PDB entry 7LN5 | electron microscopy, 3.09 A resolution | chains A and F of the 7 polymer chains in the assembly

Chain A (and F):
Molecule: Transitional endoplasmic reticulum ATPase
Source organism: Homo sapiens
Notes: EC 3.6.4.6; chain F of this document is another copy of the same molecule, construct and numbering; everything in this record applies to it too
UniProtKB: P55072 (TERA_HUMAN); numbering as in UniProt (aligned over 1-806)
Chain sequence (806 residues; each row starts with the number of its first residue):
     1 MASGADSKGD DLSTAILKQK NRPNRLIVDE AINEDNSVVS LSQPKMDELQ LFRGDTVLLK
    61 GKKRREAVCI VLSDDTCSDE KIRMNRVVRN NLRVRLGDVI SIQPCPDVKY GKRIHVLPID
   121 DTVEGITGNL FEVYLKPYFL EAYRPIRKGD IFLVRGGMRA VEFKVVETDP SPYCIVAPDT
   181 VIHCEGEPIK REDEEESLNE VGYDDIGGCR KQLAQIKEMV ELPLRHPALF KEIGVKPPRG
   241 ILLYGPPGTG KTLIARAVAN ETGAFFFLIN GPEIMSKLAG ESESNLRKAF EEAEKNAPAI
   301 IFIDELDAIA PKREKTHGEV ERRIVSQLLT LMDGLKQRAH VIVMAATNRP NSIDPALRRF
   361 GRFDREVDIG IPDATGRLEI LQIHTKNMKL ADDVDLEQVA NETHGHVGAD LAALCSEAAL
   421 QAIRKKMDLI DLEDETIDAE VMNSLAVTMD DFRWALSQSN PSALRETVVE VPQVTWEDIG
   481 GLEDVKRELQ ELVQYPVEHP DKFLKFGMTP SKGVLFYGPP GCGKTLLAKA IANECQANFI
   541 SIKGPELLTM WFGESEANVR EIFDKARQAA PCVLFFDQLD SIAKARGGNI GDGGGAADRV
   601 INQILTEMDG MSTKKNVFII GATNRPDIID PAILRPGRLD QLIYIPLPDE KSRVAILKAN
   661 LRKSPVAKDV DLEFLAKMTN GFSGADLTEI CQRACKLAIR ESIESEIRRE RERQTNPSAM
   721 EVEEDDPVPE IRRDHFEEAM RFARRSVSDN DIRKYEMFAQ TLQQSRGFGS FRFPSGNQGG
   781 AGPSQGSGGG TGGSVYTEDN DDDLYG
Disordered / not traced: 1-22, 462-470, 715-726, 776-806 (chain F: 1-20, 463-471, 546-557, 584-595, 715-726, 763-769, 776-806)
Construct notes: engineered mutation E232 (Ala in P55072), Q578 (Glu in P55072)
Ligand contacts:
  - ADP (adenosine-5'-diphosphate), molecule 1: D205, I206, G207, P247, G248, T249, G250, K251, T252, L253, E305, I380, H384, G408, A409, A412
  - ADP, molecule 2: D478, I479, G480, P519, P520, G521, C522, G523, K524, T525, L526, I656, A659, N660, G684, A685, T688
  - ATP (adenosine-5'-triphosphate): D609, R635, R638
Curated features (UniProtKB/Swiss-Prot):
  - region: T797 to G806 (Interaction with UBXN6)
  - motif: D802 to G806 (PIM motif)
  - binding site (ATP): P247 to L253, N348, H384, G521 to L526
  - modified residue: A2 (N-acetylalanine), S3 (Phosphoserine), S7 (Phosphoserine), S13 (Phosphoserine), S37 (Phosphoserine), K315 (N6,N6,N6-trimethyllysine), T436 (Phosphothreonine), S462 (Phosphoserine), K502 (N6-acetyllysine), K505 (N6-acetyllysine), K668 (N6-acetyllysine), S702 (Phosphoserine), K754 (N6-acetyllysine), S770 (Phosphoserine), S775 (Phosphoserine), S787 (Phosphoserine), Y805 (Phosphotyrosine)
  - cross-link (Glycyl lysine isopeptide (Lys-Gly)): K8 (interchain with G-Cter in SUMO2), K18 (interchain with G-Cter in SUMO2)
  - natural variant: R95 (R95G: In IBMPFD1), G97 (G97E: In CMT2Y), I126 (I126F: In IBMPFD1; uncertain significance), R155 (R155C: In IBMPFD1; R155H: In FTDALS6 and IBMPFD1; R155L: In IBMPFD1; R155P: In IBMPFD1; R155S: In IBMPFD1), R159 (R159G: In FTDALS6; R159H: In IBMPFD1), A160 (A160T: In IBMPFD1; uncertain significance), E185 (E185K: In CMT2Y), R191 (R191Q: In FTDALS6 and IBMPFD1), L198 (L198W: In IBMPFD1), E232 (A232E: In IBMPFD1; this construct carries the variant), I254 (I254F: In IBMPFD1; uncertain significance), I369 (I369T: In IBMPFD1; uncertain significance), 2 further natural variant entries in UniProt
  - mutagenesis: F52 to D55 (Abolishes interaction with NPLOC4; when associated with A-110), R53 (R53A: Minor effect on affinity for ATP and ADP), R86 (R86A: Strongly increased affinity for ATP. Strongly reduced affinity for ADP), Y110 (Y110A: Abolishes interaction with NPLOC4; when associated with 52-A--A-55), R113 to H115 (Severely reduced binding to DERL1), F131 (F131R: Severely reduced binding to DERL1), L140 (L140D: Severely reduced binding to DERL1), D179 (D179R: No effect on binding to DERL1), H183 (H183W: Severely reduced binding to DERL1), K251 (K251Q: Impairs ERAD degradation of HMGCR and does not inhibit interaction with RHBDD1; when associated with Q-524), E305 (E305Q: Defect in ubiquitin-dependent protein degradation by the proteasome; when associated with Q-578), K312 (K312A: Does not affect methylation by VCPKMT), 7 further mutagenesis entries in UniProt
What the authors report for this chain:
  - binding site for ATP: R256, D333, R362, D609, R638
  - conformationally variable residues (side-chain flip): M550
  - mutagenesis - W551A/F552A, R599A: abolished catalytic activity
  - mutagenesis - I590A/D592A: unchanged catalytic activity
  - disease-associated variants - A232E: increased catalytic activity (citing earlier work)
  - mutagenesis - E578Q: decreased catalytic activity (citing earlier work)
  - mutagenesis - L464A: decreased catalytic activity

Chain A / chain F interface:
Residue-residue contacts (90; chain A residue first):
  R191(A) - R338(F)
  E192(A) - K336(F)  salt bridge
  E192(A) - R338(F)
  E196(A) - K336(F)
  P272(A) - S326(F)  hydrogen bond (backbone-side chain)
  E273(A) - T330(F)
  M275(A) - E319(F)
  M275(A) - R322(F)
  M275(A) - R323(F)
  M275(A) - S326(F)
  S276(A) - R323(F)  hydrogen bond (backbone-side chain)
  S276(A) - S326(F)
  S276(A) - Q327(F)
  L278(A) - R323(F)
  E321(A) - E319(F)
  E321(A) - R322(F)  salt bridge
  N387(A) - I233(F)
  N387(A) - G234(F)
  M388(A) - I233(F)
  M388(A) - G234(F)
  M388(A) - V235(F)  hydrophobic
  K389(A) - E232(F)  salt bridge
  K389(A) - I233(F)
  E417(A) - R365(F)
  A419(A) - V235(F)  hydrophobic
  L420(A) - R365(F)
  I423(A) - L222(F)  hydrophobic
  I423(A) - F230(F)  hydrophobic
  M427(A) - E218(F)
  I430(A) - L229(F)  hydrophobic
  D431(A) - R22(F)  salt bridge
  D431(A) - R25(F)  salt bridge
  D431(A) - H226(F)
  L432(A) - K217(F)
  L432(A) - E221(F)
  L432(A) - L222(F)  hydrophobic
  L432(A) - R225(F)  hydrogen bond (backbone-side chain)
  L432(A) - H226(F)
  E433(A) - R25(F)
  E433(A) - R225(F)  hydrogen bond (backbone-side chain)
  D434(A) - R22(F)
  D434(A) - R225(F)  hydrogen bond (backbone-side chain)
  D434(A) - H226(F)  hydrogen bond (backbone-side chain)
  E435(A) - R225(F)
  E435(A) - H226(F)
  I437(A) - L229(F)  hydrophobic
  M442(A) - E232(F)
  L445(A) - L229(F)  hydrophobic
  V447(A) - I233(F)  hydrophobic
  K543(A) - N602(F)
  K543(A) - T606(F)  hydrogen bond
  P545(A) - R599(F)
  E546(A) - N602(F)
  E546(A) - Q603(F)
  E546(A) - T606(F)  hydrogen bond
  T549(A) - R599(F)  hydrogen bond (backbone-side chain)
  M550(A) - R599(F)
  K663(A) - G507(F)
  S664(A) - F506(F)
  S664(A) - G507(F)
  S664(A) - M508(F)
  P665(A) - F506(F)
  D669(A) - F773(F)
  V670(A) - F773(F)  hydrophobic
  L675(A) - F771(F)  hydrophobic
  M678(A) - F771(F)  hydrophobic
  M678(A) - R772(F)
  E689(A) - P636(F)
  C695(A) - M508(F)  hydrophobic
  K696(A) - D640(F)
  K696(A) - Q641(F)
  A698(A) - M508(F)  hydrophobic
  I699(A) - F503(F)  hydrophobic
  I699(A) - M508(F)  hydrophobic
  S702(A) - K502(F)
  S702(A) - F506(F)
  I703(A) - Y495(F)  hydrophobic
  I703(A) - H499(F)
  E706(A) - K502(F)  salt bridge
  R709(A) - K502(F)
  P727(A) - K502(F)
  V728(A) - F506(F)
  R733(A) - F773(F)
  F736(A) - F771(F)  hydrophobic
  E737(A) - F771(F)
  E737(A) - R772(F)
  E737(A) - F773(F)
  M740(A) - S770(F)  hydrogen bond (backbone-backbone)
  M740(A) - F771(F)  hydrophobic
  R741(A) - S770(F)
Also at the interface, not in a pair above, chain A (67 interface residues in all): E195, P247, K277, A279, A412, A413, S416, T436, Q578, F674, A685, I707
Also at the interface, not in a pair above, chain F (49 interface residues in all): R64, R313, R359, F360, K505, D598, R635, P774

Summary:
Chain A and chain F form an interface of 67 and 49 residues respectively, with 10 hydrogen bonds and 6 salt
bridges. Among the polar pairs are E192(A)-K336(F), E321(A)-R322(F) and K389(A)-E232(F). The paper reports a
binding site for ATP at R256(A), D333(A) and R362(A) among others; W551A/F552A and R599A of chain A abolish
catalytic activity; 6 substitutions were tested in all.
Chain A and chain F are both Transitional endoplasmic reticulum ATPase (Homo sapiens); the structure, Cryo-EM
structure of human p97 in complex with Npl4/Ufd1 and polyubiquitinated Ub-Eos (CHAPSO, Class 1, Close ..., was
determined by electron microscopy together with 7LMZ, 7LN0, 7LN1, 7LN2, 7LN3, 7LN4 and 7LN6 from the same
study.
